Entry 4BWG (X-ray diffraction, 2.60 A resolution); this record covers chains A and E of the 6 polymer chains in the assembly.

== Chain A ==
Molecule: SUBA
Source organism: Escherichia coli
Reference sequence: Q6EZC2 (Q6EZC2_ECOLX); residue numbers follow UniProt; this construct covers 1-347
Sequence (347 residues; numbered 1 to 347; the number before each row is that of its first residue):
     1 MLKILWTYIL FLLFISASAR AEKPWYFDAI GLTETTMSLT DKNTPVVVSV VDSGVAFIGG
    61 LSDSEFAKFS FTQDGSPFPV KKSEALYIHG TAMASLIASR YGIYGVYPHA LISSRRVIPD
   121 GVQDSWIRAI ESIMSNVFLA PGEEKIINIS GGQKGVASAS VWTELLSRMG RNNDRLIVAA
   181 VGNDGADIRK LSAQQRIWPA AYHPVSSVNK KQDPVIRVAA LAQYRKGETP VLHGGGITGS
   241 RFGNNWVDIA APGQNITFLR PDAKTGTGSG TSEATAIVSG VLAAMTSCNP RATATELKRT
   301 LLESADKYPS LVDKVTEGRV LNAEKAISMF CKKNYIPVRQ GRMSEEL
Not modelled in the structure: 1-22, 344-347
Cystine bridges: Cys288-Cys331
What the authors report for this chain:
  - contacts within the chain: Phe69-Phe138 (hydrophobic contact), Phe66-Phe138 (hydrophobic contact)
  - catalytic residues: Asp52, His89, Ser272
  - conformationally variable residues (loop rearrangement, side-chain flip): Lys42 to Pro45, Ser135 to Pro141, Arg291

== Chain E ==
Molecule: Subtilase cytotoxin, subunit B
Source organism: Escherichia coli
Reference sequence: Q3ZTX8 (Q3ZTX8_ECOLX); residues 1-118 here correspond to UniProt positions 24-141 (UniProt number = residue number + 23)
Sequence (120 residues; numbered 1 to 120; the number before each row is that of its first residue):
     1 EWTGDARDGM FSGVVITQFH TGQIDNKPYF CIEGKQSAGS SISACSMKNS SVWGASFSTL
    61 YNQALYFYTT GQPVRIYYEP GVWTYPPFVK ALTSNALVGL STCTTSTECF GPDRKKNSLE
Not modelled in the structure: 34-40, 115-120
Construct notes: expression tag (119-120)
Cystine bridges: Cys31-Cys45, Cys103-Cys109
What the authors report for this chain:
  - mutagenesis - Y68A, G71D: abolished expression
  - mutagenesis - I16A, T17A, S58A, Y61A, N62A, L65A, T69A: unchanged binding to SUBA (chain A)
  - mutagenesis - T70A: decreased localization

== How chain A and chain E interact ==
Contacting residue pairs - 15 pairs, chain A then chain E:
  Asn289(A) - Tyr66(E)
  Asn289(A) - Thr70(E)
  Arg291(A) - Tyr66(E)
  Arg291(A) - Thr70(E)
  Ala292(A) - Thr70(E)
  Thr293(A) - Thr70(E)  hydrogen bond (backbone-backbone)
  Thr293(A) - Gly71(E)
  Thr293(A) - Gln72(E)
  Glu296(A) - Thr69(E)
  Glu296(A) - Thr70(E)
  Lys333(A) - Thr69(E)
  Asn334(A) - Thr69(E)
  Pro337(A) - Tyr66(E)  hydrophobic
  Pro337(A) - Thr69(E)
  Gly341(A) - Asn62(E)  hydrogen bond (backbone-side chain)
Interface residues without a listed pair, chain A (10 interface residues in all): Val338
Interface residues without a listed pair, chain E (8 interface residues in all): Leu65, Tyr68
Interface features reported in the paper:
  - pairs named by the authors: Arg291(A)-Tyr66(E)
  - interface residues, chain A: Ala292(A), Thr293(A), Pro337(A), Gly341(A)
  - interface residues, chain E: Asn62(E), Thr69(E), Thr70(E), Gly71(E)
  - hot spots on chain E (mutagenesis) - Y66A, T70A, T70D: decreased binding to SUBA (chain A)

== Overview ==
10 residues of chain A and 8 residues of chain E are in contact, with 2 hydrogen bonds. Among the polar pairs
are Gly341(A)-Asn62(E) and Thr293(A)-Thr70(E). The authors report a contact between Arg291(A) and Tyr66(E).
The paper reports catalytic residues Asp52(A), His89(A) and Ser272(A); Y66A, T70A and T70D of chain E reduce
binding to SUBA (chain A); 12 substitutions were tested in all.
Here chain A is SUBA and chain E is Subtilase cytotoxin, subunit B, both from Escherichia coli. Entry 4BWG
(Structural basis of subtilase cytotoxin SubAB assembly) was determined by X-ray diffraction.
